Entry 1Z1Q (X-ray diffraction, 1.50 A resolution); this record covers chain A.

Chain A:
Name: Green Fluorescent Protein
Organism: Aequorea victoria
Sequence (236 residues; each row starts with the number of its first residue; note: 2 numbers in that range are skipped by the numbering (no residue carries them; nothing is unmodelled there)):
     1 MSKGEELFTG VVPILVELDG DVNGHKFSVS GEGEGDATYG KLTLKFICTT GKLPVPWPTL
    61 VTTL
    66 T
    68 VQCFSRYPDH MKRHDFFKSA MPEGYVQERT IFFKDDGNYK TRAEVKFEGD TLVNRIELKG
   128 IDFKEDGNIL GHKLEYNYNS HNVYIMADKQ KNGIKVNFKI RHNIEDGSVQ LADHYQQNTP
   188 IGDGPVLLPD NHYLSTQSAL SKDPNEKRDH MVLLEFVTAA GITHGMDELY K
Disordered / not traced: 1, 231-238
Construct notes: engineered mutation L64 (Phe in 7428731); chromophore (66, 66, 66)
Modified positions: T66 ([2-(1-amino-2-hydroxypropyl)-2-hydroxy-4-isobutyl-5-oxo-2,5-dihydro-1H-imidazol-1-yl]acetaldehyde; CR0)
Glycans and other covalent adducts: covalent link L64-T66; covalent link T66-V68; covalent link T66-H148
Metal / ion sites: Na+ near D197 (its only coordinating residue here)

Overview:
Chain A is Green Fluorescent Protein (Aequorea victoria); the structure, Y66L Variant of Enhanced Green
Fluorescent Protein with 374-nm Absorbing Chromophore, was determined by X-ray diffraction together with 1Z1P
from the same study.
